PDB entry 8GJ2 | electron microscopy, 2.60 A resolution | chains E and Y of the 10 polymer chains in the assembly

== Chain E ==
Molecule: DNA polymerase III subunit delta'
Source organism: Escherichia coli K-12
Notes: EC 2.7.7.7
Reference sequence: P28631 (HOLB_ECOLI); numbering as in UniProt (aligned over 1-334)
Amino-acid sequence (334 residues; numbered 1 to 334; the number before each row is that of its first residue):
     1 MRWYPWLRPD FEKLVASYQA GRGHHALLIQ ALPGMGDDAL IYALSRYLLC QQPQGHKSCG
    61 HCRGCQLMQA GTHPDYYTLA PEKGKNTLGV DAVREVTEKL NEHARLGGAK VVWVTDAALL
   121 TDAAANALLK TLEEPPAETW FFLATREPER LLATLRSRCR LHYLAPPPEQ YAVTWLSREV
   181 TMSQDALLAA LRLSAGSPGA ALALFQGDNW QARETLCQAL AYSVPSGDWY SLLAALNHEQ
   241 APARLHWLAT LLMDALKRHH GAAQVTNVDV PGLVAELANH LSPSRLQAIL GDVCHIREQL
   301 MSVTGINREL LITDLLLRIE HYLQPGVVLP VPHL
Bound ions: Zn2+: Cys50, Cys59, Cys62, Cys65
Reported in the primary citation:
  - binding site for tetrafluoroaluminate: Arg158

== Chain Y ==
Molecule: Template
Sequence (33 nucleotides; numbered 36 to 68; the number before each row is that of its first residue):
    36 TTTTTTTTTT CGATCGTATG TTGTAACTAT CTC
Not modelled in the structure: 36-39

== Interface between chain E and chain Y ==
Residue-residue contacts - 6 pairs, chain E then chain Y:
  Lys85(E) with DG47(Y), salt bridge to the phosphate
  Gly89(E) with DA48(Y), phosphate contact
  Val90(E) with DA48(Y), hydrogen bond to the phosphate
  Arg94(E) with DT49(Y), salt bridge to the phosphate
  Thr304(E) with DC46(Y), sugar contact
  Gly305(E) with DT45(Y), sugar contact
Interface residues without a listed pair, chain E (9 interface residues in all): Thr87, Asp91, Thr121

== Overview ==
Chain E and chain Y form an interface of 9 and 5 residues respectively; the contacts include 1 hydrogen bond
and 2 salt bridges. Polar pairs include Val90(E)-DA48(Y), Lys85(E)-DG47(Y) and Arg94(E)-DT49(Y). Cys50(E),
Cys59(E), Cys62(E) and Cys65(E) coordinate Zn2+. The paper reports a binding site for tetrafluoroaluminate at
Arg158(E).
Chain E is DNA polymerase III subunit delta' (Escherichia coli K-12) and chain Y is Template; the structure,
E. coli clamp loader with closed clamp on primed template DNA, was determined by electron microscopy together
with 8GIY, 8GIZ, 8GJ0, 8GJ1 and 8GJ3 from the same study.
